2XHI - chains A and B of the 3 polymer chains in the assembly; structure by X-ray diffraction, 1.55 A resolution.

== Chain A ==
Name: N-glycosylase/DNA lyase
Source organism: Homo sapiens
Notes: EC 3.2.2.-, 4.2.99.18
UniProt: O15527 (OGG1_HUMAN); residue numbers follow UniProt; this construct covers 1-345
Amino-acid sequence (360 residues; row label = number of the first residue in the row; numbers below 1 keep their minus sign (Met-14 is residue -14)):
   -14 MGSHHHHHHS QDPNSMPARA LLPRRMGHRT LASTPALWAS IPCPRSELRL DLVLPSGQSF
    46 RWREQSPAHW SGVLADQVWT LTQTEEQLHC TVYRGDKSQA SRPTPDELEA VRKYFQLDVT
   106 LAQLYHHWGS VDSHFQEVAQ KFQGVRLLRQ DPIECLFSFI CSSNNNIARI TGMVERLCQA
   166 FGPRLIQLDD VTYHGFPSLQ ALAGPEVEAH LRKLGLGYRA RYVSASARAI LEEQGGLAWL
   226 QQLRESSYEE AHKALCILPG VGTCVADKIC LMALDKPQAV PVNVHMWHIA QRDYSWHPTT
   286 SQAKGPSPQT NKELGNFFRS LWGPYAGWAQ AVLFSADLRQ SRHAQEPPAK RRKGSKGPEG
Disordered / not traced: -14 to 9, 326-345
Construct notes: expression tag (-14 to 0); engineered mutation Cys249 (Lys in O15527), Lys253 (Cys in O15527), Asn268 (Asp in O15527)
Metal / ion sites: Ca2+ site 1: Asn149 (shared with 1 residue of chain C); Ca2+ site 2: Cys241, Leu243, Val246 (shared with 1 residue of chain C)
Swiss-Prot annotation at these positions:
  - binding site (DNA): Asn149, Arg154, Arg204, His270, Gln287
  - binding site (8-oxoguanine): Pro266, Gln315, Phe319
  - natural variant: Gly12 (G12E: Found in a kidney cancer sample), Arg46 (R46Q: Found in a clear cell renal cell carcinoma sample), Ala85 (A85S: Found in a lung cancer sample), Arg131 (R131Q: Found in a lung cancer sample), Arg154 (R154H: Found in a gastric cancer sample), Ser232 (S232T: Found in a kidney cancer sample)
Reported in the primary citation:
  - mutagenesis - K249C/C253K/D268N, K249C/C253K: abolished catalytic activity
  - contacts within the chain: Cys249-Lys253
  - binding site for the 15-nt DNA strand: Gly42, Lys253, Asn268
  - conformationally variable residues (order/disorder transition): Asp81 to Ser83

== Chain B ==
Molecule: 15-nt DNA strand
Sequence (15 nucleotides; numbered 1 to 15; the number before each row is that of its first residue):
     1 GGTAGACCTG GACGC
Disordered / not traced: 1

== How chain A and chain B interact ==
Contacting residue pairs (14; chain A residue first):
  Asn149(A) - DC7(B)  base contact
  Asn149(A) - DC8(B)  hydrogen bond to the base
  Arg154(A) - DC8(B)  hydrogen bond to the base
  Arg154(A) - DT9(B)  hydrogen bond to the base
  Gly200(A) - DT9(B)  sugar contact
  Leu201(A) - DC8(B)  base contact
  Gly202(A) - DC8(B)  sugar contact
  Tyr203(A) - DC7(B)  phosphate contact
  Tyr203(A) - DC8(B)  hydrogen bond to the sugar
  Arg204(A) - DC8(B)  hydrogen bond to the base
  Gln287(A) - DG2(B)  hydrogen bond to the phosphate
  Gln287(A) - DT3(B)  hydrogen bond to the phosphate
  Ala288(A) - DT3(B)  phosphate contact
  Gln294(A) - DG2(B)  phosphate contact
Other interface residues (no listed pair), chain A (13 interface residues in all): Asn151, Arg197, Ser292
Other interface residues (no listed pair), chain B (6 interface residues in all): DG10

== Overview ==
13 residues of chain A and 6 residues of chain B are in contact, with 7 hydrogen bonds. Among the polar pairs
are Asn149(A)-DC8(B), Arg154(A)-DC8(B) and Arg154(A)-DT9(B). From the paper: a binding site for the 15-nt DNA
strand at Gly42(A), Lys253(A) and Asn268(A); K249C/C253K/D268N and K249C/C253K of chain A abolish catalytic
activity.
Chain A is N-glycosylase/DNA lyase (Homo sapiens) and chain B is a 15-nt DNA strand; the structure,
Separation-of-function mutants unravel the dual reaction mode of human 8-oxoguanine DNA glycosylase, was
determined by X-ray diffraction.
